PDB entry 7WPE | electron microscopy, 2.69 A resolution | chains X and Y of the 9 polymer chains in the assembly

Chain X:
Protein: JMB2002 Fab heavy chain
Organism: Mus musculus
Notes: antibody fragment or engineered binder
Chain sequence (237 residues; numbered 1 to 237; the number before each row is that of its first residue):
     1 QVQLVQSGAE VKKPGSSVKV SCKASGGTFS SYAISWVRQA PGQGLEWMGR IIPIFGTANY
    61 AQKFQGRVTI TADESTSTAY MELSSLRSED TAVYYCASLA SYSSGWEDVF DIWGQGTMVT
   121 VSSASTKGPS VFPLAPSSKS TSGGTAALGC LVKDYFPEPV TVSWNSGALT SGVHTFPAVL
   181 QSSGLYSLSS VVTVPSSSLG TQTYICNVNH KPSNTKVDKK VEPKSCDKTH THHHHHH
Unresolved in the structure: 226-237
Disulfides: Cys22-Cys96, Cys150-Cys206

Chain Y:
Protein: JMB2002 Fab light chian
Organism: Mus musculus
Notes: antibody fragment or engineered binder
Chain sequence (215 residues; numbered 267 to 481; the number before each row is that of its first residue):
   267 GDIQMTQSPS SLSASVGDRV TITCRASQGI SSWLAWYQQK PGKAPKLLIY DASNLETGVP
   327 SRFSGSGSGT DFTFTISSLQ PEDIATYYCQ QYDNLPLTFG GGTKVEIKRT VAAPSVFIFP
   387 PSDEQLKSGT ASVVCLLNNF YPREAKVQWK VDNALQSGNS QESVTEQDSK DSTYSLSSTL
   447 TLSKADYEKH KVYACEVTHQ GLSSPVTKSF NRGEC
Unresolved in the structure: 481
Disulfides: Cys290-Cys355, Cys401-Cys461

How chain X and chain Y interact:
Contacting residue pairs (24):
  Gln39(X) with Gly308(Y)
  Leu45(X) with Pro311(Y), hydrophobic; Phe365(Y), hydrophobic
  Tyr95(X) with Gly308(Y), hydrogen bond (side chain-backbone)
  Asp108(X) with Tyr358(Y)
  Val109(X) with Tyr316(Y), hydrophobic
  Phe110(X) with Tyr303(Y), hydrophobic; Pro311(Y); Leu313(Y), hydrophobic
  Trp113(X) with Ala310(Y); Pro311(Y)
  Phe132(X) with Ser388(Y); Gln391(Y)
  Pro133(X) with Ser388(Y), hydrogen bond (backbone-side chain); Glu390(Y)
  Leu134(X) with Pro386(Y)
  Lys139(X) with Glu480(Y), salt bridge
  Ser140(X) with Phe383(Y)
  Ala147(X) with Phe383(Y); Phe385(Y)
  Phe176(X) with Leu402(Y), hydrophobic; Ser443(Y)
  Pro177(X) with Ser429(Y); Val430(Y)
Interface residues without a listed pair, chain X (23 interface residues in all): Gly44, Glu107, Ala135, Pro136, Ser137, Ala146, Val191, Lys224
Interface residues without a listed pair, chain Y (25 interface residues in all): Gln305, Lys309, Tyr354, Ile384, Pro387, Thr431

Overview:
Chain X and chain Y form an interface of 23 and 25 residues respectively; the contacts include 2 hydrogen
bonds and 1 salt bridge. Polar contacts include Lys139(X)-Glu480(Y), Tyr95(X)-Gly308(Y) and
Pro133(X)-Ser388(Y).
Chain X is JMB2002 Fab heavy chain and chain Y is JMB2002 Fab light chian, both from Mus musculus; the
structure, SARS-CoV-2 Omicron Variant S Trimer complexed with two JMB2002 Fab, was determined by electron
microscopy together with 7WPA, 7WPB, 7WPC, 7WPD, 7WPF and 7WRV from the same study.
